PDB entry 6TPE | X-ray diffraction, 2.87 A resolution | chain A

# Chain A
Molecule: Tyrosine-protein kinase JAK1
Organism: Homo sapiens
Notes: EC 2.7.10.2; fragment: kinase domain
UniProt: P23458 (JAK1_HUMAN); residues 864-1154 here = UniProt positions 864-1154
Amino-acid sequence (291 residues; row label = number of the first residue in the row):
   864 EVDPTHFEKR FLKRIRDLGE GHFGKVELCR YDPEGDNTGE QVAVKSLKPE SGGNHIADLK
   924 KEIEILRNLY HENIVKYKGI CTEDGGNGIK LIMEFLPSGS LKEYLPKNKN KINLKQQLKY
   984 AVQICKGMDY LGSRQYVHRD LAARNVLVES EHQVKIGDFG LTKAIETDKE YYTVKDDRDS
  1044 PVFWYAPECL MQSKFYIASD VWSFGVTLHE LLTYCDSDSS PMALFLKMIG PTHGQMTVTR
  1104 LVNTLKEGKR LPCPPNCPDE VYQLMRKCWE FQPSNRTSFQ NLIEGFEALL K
Unresolved in the structure: 913-916, 946-948, 1154
Modified residues: Y1034 (O-phosphotyrosine; PTR); Y1035 (O-phosphotyrosine; PTR)
Residues lining bound ligands: NTW (2-[4-(3-methyl-6-oxidanylidene-1,7-dihydropyrazolo[3,4-b]pyridin-4-yl)cyclohexyl]ethanenitrile): L881, G882, E883, V889, A906, M956, E957, F958, L959, G962, S963, E966, R1007, N1008, L1010, G1020, D1021

# Overview
Chain A binds compound NTW.
Chain A is Tyrosine-protein kinase JAK1 (Homo sapiens); the structure, Fragment-based discovery of
pyrazolopyridones as JAK1 inhibitors with excellent subtype selectivity, was determined by X-ray diffraction
(same publication as 6TPD and 6TPF).
